Entry 3AZE (X-ray diffraction, 3.00 A resolution); this record covers chains H and J of the 10 polymer chains in the assembly.

== Chain H ==
Protein: Histone H2B type 1-J
From: Homo sapiens
Reference sequence: P06899 (H2B1J_HUMAN); residues 0-125 here correspond to UniProt positions 1-126 (UniProt number = residue number + 1)
Sequence (129 residues; each row starts with the number of its first residue; numbers below 1 keep their minus sign (Gly-3 is residue -3)):
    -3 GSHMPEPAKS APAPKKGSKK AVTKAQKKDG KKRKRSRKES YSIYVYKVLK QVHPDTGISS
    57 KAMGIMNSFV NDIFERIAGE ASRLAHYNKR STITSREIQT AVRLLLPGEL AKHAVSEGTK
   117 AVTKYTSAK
Not modelled in the structure: -3 to 32, 125
Construct notes: expression tag (-3 to -1)
UniProt features mapped onto this chain:
  - modified residue: Pro1 (N-acetylproline), Glu2 (ADP-ribosyl glutamic acid), Lys5 (N6-(2-hydroxyisobutyryl)lysine), Ser6 (ADP-ribosylserine), Lys11 (N6-(beta-hydroxybutyryl)lysine), Lys12 (N6-(2-hydroxyisobutyryl)lysine), Ser14 (Phosphoserine), Lys15 (N6-acetyllysine), Lys16 (N6-(beta-hydroxybutyryl)lysine), Lys20 (N6-(2-hydroxyisobutyryl)lysine), Lys23 (N6-(2-hydroxyisobutyryl)lysine), Lys24 (N6-(2-hydroxyisobutyryl)lysine), Lys34 (N6-(2-hydroxyisobutyryl)lysine), Glu35 (PolyADP-ribosyl glutamic acid), Ser36 (Phosphoserine), Lys43 (N6-(2-hydroxyisobutyryl)lysine), Lys46 (N6-(2-hydroxyisobutyryl)lysine), Lys57 (N6,N6-dimethyllysine), Arg79 (Dimethylated arginine), Lys85 (N6,N6,N6-trimethyllysine) and 6 more in UniProt
  - glycosylation: Ser112 (O-linked (GlcNAc) serine)
  - cross-link (Glycyl lysine isopeptide (Lys-Gly)): Lys5 (interchain with G-Cter in SUMO2), Lys20 (interchain with G-Cter in SUMO2), Lys34 (interchain with G-Cter in ubiquitin), Lys120 (interchain with G-Cter in ubiquitin)

== Chain J ==
Molecule: 146-nt DNA strand
Sequence (146 nucleotides; row label = number of the first residue in the row):
   147 ATCAATATCC ACCTGCAGAT TCTACCAAAA GTGTATTTGG AAACTGCTCC ATCAAAAGGC
   207 ATGTTCAGCT GAATTCAGCT GAACATGCCT TTTGATGGAG CAGTTTCCAA ATACACTTTT
   267 GGTAGAATCT GCAGGTGGAT ATTGAT
Not modelled in the structure: 147-148
Bound ions: Mn2+ near DG217 (its only coordinating residue here)

== How chain H and chain J interact ==
Residue-residue contacts (13; chain H residue first):
  Glu35(H) - DA175(J)  phosphate contact
  Tyr42(H) - DT167(J)  phosphate contact
  Tyr42(H) - DC168(J)  hydrogen bond to the phosphate
  Gly53(H) - DT167(J)  phosphate contact
  Ile54(H) - DT167(J)  phosphate contact
  Ser55(H) - DT166(J)  phosphate contact
  Ser56(H) - DT166(J)  phosphate contact
  Lys85(H) - DG186(J)  phosphate contact
  Arg86(H) - DG186(J)  salt bridge to the phosphate
  Arg86(H) - DA187(J)  salt bridge to the phosphate
  Ser87(H) - DG185(J)  hydrogen bond to the phosphate
  Ser87(H) - DG186(J)  hydrogen bond to the phosphate
  Thr88(H) - DG186(J)  hydrogen bond to the phosphate

== Overview ==
Chain H and chain J form an interface of 10 and 7 residues respectively, with 4 hydrogen bonds and 2 salt
bridges. Polar pairs include Tyr42(H)-DC168(J), Ser87(H)-DG185(J) and Ser87(H)-DG186(J).
Chain H is Histone H2B type 1-J (Homo sapiens) and chain J is a 146-nt DNA strand; the structure, Crystal
Structure of Human Nucleosome Core Particle Containing H3K64Q mutation, was determined by X-ray diffraction
together with 3AYW, 3AZF, 3AZG, 3AZH, 3AZJ, 3AZK and 3 further entries from the same study.
